6KS1 - chains A and H of the 3 polymer chains in the assembly; structure by X-ray diffraction, 2.40 A resolution.

# Chain A
Name: Adiponectin receptor protein 2
From: Homo sapiens
UniProtKB: Q86V24 (PAQR2_HUMAN); residue numbers follow UniProt; this construct covers 100-386
Chain sequence (292 residues; row label = number of the first residue in the row; note: 99 numbers in that range are skipped by the numbering (no residue carries them; nothing is unmodelled there); numbers below 1 keep their minus sign (Gly-4 is residue -4)):
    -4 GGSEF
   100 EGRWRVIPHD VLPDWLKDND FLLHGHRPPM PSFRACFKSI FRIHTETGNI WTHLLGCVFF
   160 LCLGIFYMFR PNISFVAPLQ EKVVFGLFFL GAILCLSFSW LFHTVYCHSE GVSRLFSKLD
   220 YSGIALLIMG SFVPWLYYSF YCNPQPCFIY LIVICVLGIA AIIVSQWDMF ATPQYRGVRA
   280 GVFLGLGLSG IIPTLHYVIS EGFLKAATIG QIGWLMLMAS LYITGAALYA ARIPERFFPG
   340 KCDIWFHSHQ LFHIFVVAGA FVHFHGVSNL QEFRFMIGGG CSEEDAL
Disordered / not traced: -4 to -2, 384-386
Differences from the reference sequence: expression tag (-4 to 0)
Bound ions: Zn2+: His202, His348, His352
Ligand contacts: LPX ((2S)-3-{[(R)-(2-aminoethoxy)(hydroxy)phosphoryl]oxy}-2-hydroxypropyl hexadecanoate): Ser131, Phe132, Arg133, Phe136, Leu153, Cys156, Ser196, Trp199
UniProt features mapped onto this chain:
  - binding site (Zn(2+)): His202, His348, His352
  - mutagenesis: His202 (H202A: Abolishes response to ADIPOQ binding; when associated with A-219; A-348 and A-352), Asp219 (D219A: Impairs response to ADIPOQ binding. Abolishes response to ADIPOQ binding; when associated with A-202; A-348 and A-352), His348 (H348A: Impairs response to ADIPOQ binding. Abolishes response to ADIPOQ binding; when associated with A-202; A-219 and A-352), His352 (H352A: Abolishes response to ADIPOQ binding; when associated with A-202; A-219 and A-348)
From the paper describing this entry:
  - mutagenesis - D219A: abolished signaling in response to UCP2 (citing earlier work)

# Chain H
Name: The heavy chain variable domain (Antibody)
From: Mus musculus
Notes: antibody fragment or engineered binder
Chain sequence (119 residues; numbered 1 to 119; the number before each row is that of its first residue):
     1 EVLLQQSGPE LVKPGASVRI TCKASGYTFT DFNMDWVKQS PGKSLEWIGD FNPNSGGSIY
    61 NQKFKDKATF TVDKSSSTAY MELRSLTFED TAVYYCARET GTAWFAYWGQ GTLVTVSAA
Disulfides: Cys22-Cys96

# Interface between chain A and chain H
Contacting residue pairs (18; chain A residue first):
  Arg102(A) - Asp50(H)  salt bridge
  Arg102(A) - Thr102(H)
  Trp103(A) - Gly101(H)
  Trp103(A) - Thr102(H)
  Arg104(A) - Thr30(H)  hydrogen bond (side chain-backbone)
  Arg104(A) - Asp31(H)  hydrogen bond (side chain-backbone)
  Arg104(A) - Phe32(H)
  Arg104(A) - Asn33(H)  hydrogen bond
  Arg104(A) - Asn52(H)  hydrogen bond
  Arg104(A) - Asn54(H)
  Arg104(A) - Gly101(H)  hydrogen bond (backbone-backbone)
  Ile106(A) - Thr100(H)
  Ile106(A) - Gly101(H)
  Pro107(A) - Phe32(H)
  Val110(A) - Phe32(H)  hydrophobic
  His123(A) - Asp31(H)  salt bridge
  Pro127(A) - Gly101(H)
  Met129(A) - Thr102(H)
Also at the interface, not in a pair above, chain A (10 interface residues in all): Val105
Also at the interface, not in a pair above, chain H (12 interface residues in all): Pro53, Ile59

# In short
Chain A and chain H form an interface of 10 and 12 residues respectively; the contacts include 5 hydrogen
bonds and 2 salt bridges. Among the polar pairs are Arg102(A)-Asp50(H), His123(A)-Asp31(H) and
Arg104(A)-Thr30(H). Chain A binds compound LPX. From the paper: D219A of chain A abolishes signaling in
response to UCP2.
Chain A is Adiponectin receptor protein 2 (Homo sapiens) and chain H is the heavy chain variable domain
(Antibody) (Mus musculus); the structure, Crystal structure of the human adiponectin receptor 2, was
determined by X-ray diffraction together with 6KRZ and 6KS0 from the same study.
